PDB entry 9IXZ | electron microscopy, 3.20 A resolution | chains B and F of the 8 polymer chains in the assembly

== Chain B ==
Molecule: Isoform 3 of Potassium voltage-gated channel subfamily KQT member 2
Organism: Homo sapiens
UniProt: O43526 (KCNQ2_HUMAN), isoform O43526-3; the author numbering skips numbers that UniProt does not, so the offset changes along the chain: 64-367 = UniProt 64-367; 396-702 = UniProt 368-674
Amino-acid sequence (611 residues; each row starts with the number of its first residue; note: 28 numbers in that range are skipped by the numbering (no residue carries them; nothing is unmodelled there)):
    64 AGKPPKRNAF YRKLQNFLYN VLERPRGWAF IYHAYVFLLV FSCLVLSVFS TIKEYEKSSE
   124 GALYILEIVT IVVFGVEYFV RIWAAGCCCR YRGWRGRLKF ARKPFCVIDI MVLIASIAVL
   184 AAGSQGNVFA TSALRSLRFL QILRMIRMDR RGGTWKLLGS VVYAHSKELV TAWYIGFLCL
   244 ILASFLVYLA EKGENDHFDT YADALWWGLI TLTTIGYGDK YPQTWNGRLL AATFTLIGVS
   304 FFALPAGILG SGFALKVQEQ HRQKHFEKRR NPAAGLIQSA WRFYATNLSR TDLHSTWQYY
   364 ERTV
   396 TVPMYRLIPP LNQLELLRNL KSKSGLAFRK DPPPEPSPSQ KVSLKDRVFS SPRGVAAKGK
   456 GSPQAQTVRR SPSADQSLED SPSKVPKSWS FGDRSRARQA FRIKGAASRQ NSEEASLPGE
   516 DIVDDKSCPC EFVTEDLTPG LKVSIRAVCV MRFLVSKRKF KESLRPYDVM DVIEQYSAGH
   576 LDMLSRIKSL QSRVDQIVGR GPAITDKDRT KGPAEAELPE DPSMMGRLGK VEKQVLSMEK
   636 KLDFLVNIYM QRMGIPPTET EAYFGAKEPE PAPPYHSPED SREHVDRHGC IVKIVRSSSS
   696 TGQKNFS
Not modelled in the structure: 64-69, 396-534, 596-702
Residues lining bound ligands:
  - A1L3D (N-[7-[bis(fluoranyl)methoxy]-1-prop-2-ynyl-indazol-3-yl]-2-propyl-pentanamide), molecule 1: L221, A235, W236, Y237, G239, F240, F304, F305, P308, L312
  - A1L3D, molecule 2: L299, I300, S303, F304

== Chain F ==
Molecule: Calmodulin-1
Organism: Homo sapiens
UniProt: P0DP23 (CALM1_HUMAN); residues 1001-1149 here correspond to UniProt positions 1-149 (UniProt number = residue number - 1000)
Amino-acid sequence (149 residues; each row starts with the number of its first residue):
  1001 MADQLTEEQI AEFKEAFSLF DKDGDGTITT KELGTVMRSL GQNPTEAELQ DMINEVDADG
  1061 NGTIDFPEFL TMMARKMKDT DSEEEIREAF RVFDKDGNGY ISAAELRHVM TNLGEKLTDE
  1121 EVDEMIREAD IDGDGQVNYE EFVQMMTAK
Not modelled in the structure: 1001-1005, 1149
UniProt features mapped onto this chain:
  - binding site (Ca(2+)): D1021, D1023, D1025, T1027, E1032, D1057, D1059, N1061, T1063, E1068, D1094, D1096, N1098, Y1100, E1105, D1130, D1132, D1134, Q1136, E1141
  - modified residue: A1002 (N-acetylalanine), K1022 (N6-acetyllysine), T1045 (Phosphothreonine), S1082 (Phosphoserine), K1095 (N6-acetyllysine), Y1100 (Phosphotyrosine), S1102 (Phosphoserine), T1111 (Phosphothreonine), K1116 (N6,N6,N6-trimethyllysine), Y1139 (Phosphotyrosine)
  - cross-link: K1022 (Glycyl lysine isopeptide (Lys-Gly) (interchain with G-Cter in SUMO2))

== How chain B and chain F interact ==
Contacting residue pairs - 78 pairs, chain B then chain F:
  C151(B) with N1098(F)
  C152(B) with N1098(F), hydrogen bond (side chain-backbone); G1099(F); Y1100(F); E1140(F), hydrogen bond
  R153(B) with E1140(F), hydrogen bond (backbone-side chain)
  R155(B) with Y1100(F)
  R333(B) with V1092(F); F1093(F); L1113(F)
  N334(B) with L1113(F)
  A336(B) with A1089(F); F1093(F), hydrophobic
  A337(B) with F1093(F); M1110(F), hydrophobic; L1113(F), hydrophobic
  L339(B) with E1085(F); A1089(F), hydrophobic
  I340(B) with F1093(F), hydrophobic; M1110(F), hydrophobic; M1125(F), hydrophobic
  Q341(B) with M1110(F), hydrogen bond; E1115(F); L1117(F)
  A343(B) with I1086(F), hydrophobic
  W344(B) with L1117(F); E1121(F), hydrogen bond (side chain-backbone); E1124(F); M1125(F); E1128(F)
  R345(B) with E1115(F), salt bridge; L1117(F)
  F346(B) with K1076(F); M1077(F), hydrophobic
  Y347(B) with M1077(F), hydrophobic; E1128(F), hydrogen bond; M1146(F), hydrophobic
  L356(B) with E1124(F)
  T359(B) with E1121(F)
  Y363(B) with L1040(F); Q1042(F), hydrogen bond
  T366(B) with S1039(F); L1040(F), hydrogen bond (side chain-backbone)
  V367(B) with V1036(F); S1039(F), hydrogen bond (backbone-side chain); L1040(F), hydrophobic
  G535(B) with E1012(F), hydrogen bond (backbone-side chain); E1015(F); A1016(F)
  L536(B) with E1015(F); A1016(F), hydrophobic
  K537(B) with E1012(F)
  V538(B) with E1012(F); F1013(F), hydrophobic; A1016(F), hydrophobic; F1069(F), hydrophobic; M1073(F)
  S539(B) with A1016(F); F1020(F)
  R541(B) with M1073(F), hydrogen bond (side chain-backbone)
  A542(B) with F1069(F), hydrophobic; M1072(F), hydrophobic; M1073(F)
  V545(B) with M1072(F), hydrophobic
  M546(B) with M1052(F); E1055(F); V1056(F), hydrophobic
  F548(B) with S1082(F); E1085(F)
  L549(B) with E1055(F)
  V550(B) with D1051(F)
  K552(B) with T1080(F)
  R553(B) with E1055(F)
  F555(B) with E1085(F); E1088(F); A1089(F); V1092(F), hydrophobic
  K556(B) with E1084(F), salt bridge
Other interface residues (no listed pair), chain B (39 interface residues in all): C150, L559
Other interface residues (no listed pair), chain F (45 interface residues in all): L1019, G1041, I1064, R1075, F1142

== In short ==
Chain B and chain F form an interface of 39 and 45 residues respectively; the contacts include 11 hydrogen
bonds and 2 salt bridges. Polar pairs include R345(B)-E1115(F), K556(B)-E1084(F) and C152(B)-N1098(F). Chain B
binds compound A1L3D.
Here chain B is Isoform 3 of Potassium voltage-gated channel subfamily KQT member 2 and chain F is
Calmodulin-1, both from Homo sapiens. Entry 9IXZ (human KCNQ2-CaM-Ebio3 Complex in the Presence of PIP2) was
determined by electron microscopy (same publication as 9IXY).
